Entry 4JK1 (X-ray diffraction, 3.90 A resolution); this record covers chains A and X of the 6 polymer chains in the assembly.

== Chain A ==
Molecule: Escherichia coli RNA polymerase alpha subunit
From: Escherichia coli
Notes: EC 2.7.7.6
UniProt: P0A7Z4 (RPOA_ECOLI); residue numbers follow UniProt; this construct covers 1-329
Sequence (329 residues; row label = number of the first residue in the row):
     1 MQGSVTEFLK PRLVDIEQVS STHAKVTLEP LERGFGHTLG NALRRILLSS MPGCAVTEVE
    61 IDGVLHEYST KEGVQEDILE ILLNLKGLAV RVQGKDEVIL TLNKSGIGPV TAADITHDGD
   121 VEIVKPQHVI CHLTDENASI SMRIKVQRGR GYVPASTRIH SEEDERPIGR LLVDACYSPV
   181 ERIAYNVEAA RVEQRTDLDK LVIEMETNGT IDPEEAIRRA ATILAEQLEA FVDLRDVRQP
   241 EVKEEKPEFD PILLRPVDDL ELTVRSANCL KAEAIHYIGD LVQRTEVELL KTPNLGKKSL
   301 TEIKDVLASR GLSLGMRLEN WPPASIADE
Not modelled in the structure: 1-2, 326-329
Swiss-Prot annotation at these positions:
  - region: Glu162 to Glu165 (Required for interaction with Crp at class II promoters)
  - modified residue: Arg265 (ADP-ribosylarginine), Lys297 (N6-acetyllysine), Lys298 (N6-acetyllysine)
  - mutagenesis: Arg45 (R45C: In rpoA112; temperature-sensitive, blocks RNA polymerase assembly), Glu162 to Glu165 (5-fold decrease in CRP-class II promoter-dependent transcription), Glu165 (E165K: 5-fold decrease in CRP-class II promoter-dependent transcription), Arg191 (R191C: In rpoA101; temperature-sensitive)

== Chain X ==
Molecule: Escherichia coli RNA polymerase sigma70 subunit
From: Escherichia coli
UniProt: P00579 (RPOD_ECOLI); residue numbers follow UniProt; this construct covers 1-613
Sequence (613 residues; numbered 1 to 613; the number before each row is that of its first residue):
     1 MEQNPQSQLK LLVTRGKEQG YLTYAEVNDH LPEDIVDSDQ IEDIIQMIND MGIQVMEEAP
    61 DADDLMLAEN TADEDAAEAA AQVLSSVESE IGRTTDPVRM YMREMGTVEL LTREGEIDIA
   121 KRIEDGINQV QCSVAEYPEA ITYLLEQYDR VEAEEARLSD LITGFVDPNA EEDLAPTATH
   181 VGSELSQEDL DDDEDEDEED GDDDSADDDN SIDPELAREK FAELRAQYVV TRDTIKAKGR
   241 SHATAQEEIL KLSEVFKQFR LVPKQFDYLV NSMRVMMDRV RTQERLIMKL CVEQCKMPKK
   301 NFITLFTGNE TSDTWFNAAI AMNKPWSEKL HDVSEEVHRA LQKLQQIEEE TGLTIEQVKD
   361 INRRMSIGEA KARRAKKEMV EANLRLVISI AKKYTNRGLQ FLDLIQEGNI GLMKAVDKFE
   421 YRRGYKFSTY ATWWIRQAIT RSIADQARTI RIPVHMIETI NKLNRISRQM LQEMGREPTP
   481 EELAERMLMP EDKIRKVLKI AKEPISMETP IGDDEDSHLG DFIEDTTLEL PLDSATTESL
   541 RAATHDVLAG LTAREAKVLR MRFGIDMNTD YTLEEVGKQF DVTRERIRQI EAKALRKLRH
   601 PSRSEVLRSF LDD
Not modelled in the structure: 1-5, 65-94, 155-211, 610-613
Swiss-Prot annotation at these positions:
  - DNA-binding region: Leu573 to Ala592 (H-T-H motif)
  - region: Arg584 to Arg599 (Interaction with anti-sigma factors)
  - motif: Asp403 to Gln406 (Interaction with polymerase core subunit RpoC)
  - site: Arg562 (Interaction with anti-sigma factors)
  - mutagenesis: Ala553 (A553D: Disrupts the interaction with Escherichia phage lambda antitermination protein Q), Arg596 (R596D/E: 2-fold reduction in activation of class II Crp-dependent promoters)

== How chain A and chain X interact ==
Pairs across the interface - 10 pairs, chain A then chain X:
  Asp250(A) with His600(X); Pro601(X); Ser602(X); Glu605(X)
  Pro251(A) with Ser602(X)
  Ile252(A) with Glu605(X)
  Arg310(A) with Glu605(X); Arg608(X)
  Gly311(A) with Arg599(X), hydrogen bond (backbone-side chain)
  Met316(A) with His600(X)
Also at the interface, not in a pair above, chain A (7 interface residues in all): Leu312

== Summary ==
7 residues of chain A and 6 residues of chain X are in contact; the contacts include 1 hydrogen bond. Its one
hydrogen-bonded contact is Gly311(A)-Arg599(X). UniProt lists 6 mutagenesis sites on chain A; 2 mutagenesis
sites on chain X.
Chain A is Escherichia coli RNA polymerase alpha subunit and chain X is Escherichia coli RNA polymerase
sigma70 subunit, both from Escherichia coli; the structure, X-ray crystal structure of Escherichia coli
sigma70 holoenzyme in complex with Guanosine tetraphosphate (ppGpp), was determined by X-ray diffraction,
deposited together with 4JK2.
